PDB entry 5TLX | X-ray diffraction, 2.10 A resolution | chains A and B of the 4 polymer chains in the assembly

== Chain A (and B) ==
Name: Estrogen receptor
Organism: Homo sapiens
Notes: fragment: ligand-binding domain; chain B of this document is another copy of the same molecule, construct and numbering; everything in this record applies to it too
UniProt: P03372 (ESR1_HUMAN), isoform P03372-3; residues 298-554 here correspond to UniProt positions 125-381 (UniProt number = residue number - 173)
Chain sequence (257 residues; numbered 298 to 554; the number before each row is that of its first residue):
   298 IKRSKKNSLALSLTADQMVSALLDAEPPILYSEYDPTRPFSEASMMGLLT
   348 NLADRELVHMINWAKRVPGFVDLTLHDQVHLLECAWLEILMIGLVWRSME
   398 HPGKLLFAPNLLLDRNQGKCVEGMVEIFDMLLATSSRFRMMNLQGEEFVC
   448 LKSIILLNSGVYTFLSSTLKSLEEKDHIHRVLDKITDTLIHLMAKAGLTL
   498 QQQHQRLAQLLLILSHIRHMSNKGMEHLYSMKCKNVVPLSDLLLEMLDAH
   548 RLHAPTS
Not modelled in the structure: 298-304, 462-471, 549-554 (chain B: 298-304, 462-463, 549-554)
Sequence notes: engineered mutation Ser537 (Tyr364 in P03372)
Small-molecule neighbours: 7EH / 7G5: Met343, Leu346, Thr347, Leu349, Ala350, Glu353, Leu384, Leu387, Met388, Leu391, Arg394, Phe404, Met421, Ile424, Gly521, His524, Leu525, Leu536, Leu540

== Chain A / chain B interface ==
Pairs across the interface - 58 pairs, chain A then chain B:
  Glu423(A) - Arg548(B)  salt bridge
  Ala430(A) - Tyr459(B)
  Arg434(A) - Tyr459(B)  hydrogen bond
  Arg434(A) - His476(B)  hydrogen bond
  Ile451(A) - Leu509(B)  hydrophobic
  Asn455(A) - Leu509(B)
  Asn455(A) - His513(B)  hydrogen bond (backbone-side chain)
  Ser456(A) - His513(B)
  Val458(A) - His513(B)
  Tyr459(A) - Ala430(B)
  Tyr459(A) - Arg434(B)  hydrogen bond
  Tyr459(A) - Ile510(B)
  Tyr459(A) - His513(B)
  His476(A) - Arg434(B)  hydrogen bond
  Asp480(A) - Gln502(B)
  Asp480(A) - Gln506(B)  hydrogen bond
  Thr483(A) - His501(B)
  Thr483(A) - Ala505(B)
  Asp484(A) - Gln498(B)  hydrogen bond
  Asp484(A) - His501(B)  salt bridge
  Asp484(A) - Gln502(B)  hydrogen bond
  Ile487(A) - His501(B)
  Leu497(A) - Leu497(B)  hydrophobic
  Gln498(A) - Asp484(B)  hydrogen bond
  His501(A) - Thr483(B)
  His501(A) - Asp484(B)  salt bridge
  His501(A) - Ile487(B)
  His501(A) - His501(B)  hydrogen bond
  His501(A) - Leu504(B)
  Gln502(A) - Asp480(B)
  Gln502(A) - Thr483(B)
  Gln502(A) - Asp484(B)  hydrogen bond
  Leu504(A) - His501(B)
  Ala505(A) - Thr483(B)
  Ala505(A) - Leu508(B)  hydrophobic
  Gln506(A) - Asp480(B)  hydrogen bond
  Leu508(A) - Ala505(B)  hydrophobic
  Leu509(A) - Ile451(B)  hydrophobic
  Leu509(A) - Asn455(B)
  Leu509(A) - Leu511(B)  hydrophobic
  Ile510(A) - Tyr459(B)
  Leu511(A) - Leu509(B)  hydrophobic
  Ser512(A) - Arg515(B)  hydrogen bond
  His513(A) - Asn455(B)  hydrogen bond (side chain-backbone)
  His513(A) - Ser456(B)
  His513(A) - Gly457(B)
  His513(A) - Tyr459(B)
  His513(A) - Arg515(B)  hydrogen bond
  Arg515(A) - Ser512(B)  hydrogen bond
  Arg515(A) - His513(B)  hydrogen bond
  Arg515(A) - His516(B)  hydrogen bond
  His516(A) - Arg515(B)  hydrogen bond
  His516(A) - Asn519(B)  hydrogen bond
  Asn519(A) - His516(B)  hydrogen bond
  Asn519(A) - Asn519(B)  hydrogen bond
  Lys520(A) - His547(B)  hydrogen bond (side chain-backbone)
  Glu523(A) - Glu523(B)
  His547(A) - Lys520(B)
Also at the interface, not in a pair above, chain A (35 interface residues in all): Gly457, Thr460, Leu479
Also at the interface, not in a pair above, chain B (35 interface residues in all): Met427, Val458, Leu479

== Summary ==
The chain A/chain B interface involves 35 residues from each chain, with 23 hydrogen bonds and 3 salt bridges.
Polar contacts include Glu423(A)-Arg548(B), Asp484(A)-His501(B) and Arg434(A)-Tyr459(B). Bound to chain A: 7EH
/ 7G5.
Chain A and chain B are both Estrogen receptor (Homo sapiens); the structure, Crystal Structure of the
ER-alpha Ligand-binding Domain (Y537S) in Complex with 3,4-bis(4-hydroxyphenyl)thiophene 1,1-dioxide, was
determined by X-ray diffraction together with 5KR9, 5KRA, 5KRC, 5KRF, 5KRH, 5KRI and 43 further entries from
the same study.
